PDB entry 8DP3 | X-ray diffraction, 1.91 A resolution | chains H and L of the 3 polymer chains in the assembly

== Chain H ==
Name: Fab BL3-6 Heavy Chain
From: synthetic construct
Notes: antibody fragment or engineered binder
Amino-acid sequence (256 residues; row label = number of the first residue in the row; numbers below 1 keep their minus sign (Met-22 is residue -22)):
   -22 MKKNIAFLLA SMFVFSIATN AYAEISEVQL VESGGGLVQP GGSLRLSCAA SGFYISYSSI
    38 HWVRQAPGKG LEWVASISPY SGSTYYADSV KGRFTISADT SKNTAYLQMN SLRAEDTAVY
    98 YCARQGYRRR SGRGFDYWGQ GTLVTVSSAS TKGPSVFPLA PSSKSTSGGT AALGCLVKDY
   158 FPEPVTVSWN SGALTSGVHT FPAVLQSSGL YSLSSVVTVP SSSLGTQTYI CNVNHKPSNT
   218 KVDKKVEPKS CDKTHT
Unresolved in the structure: -22 to 2, 229-233
Disulfide bonds: Cys25-Cys99, Cys152-Cys208

== Chain L ==
Name: Fab BL3-6 Light Chain
From: synthetic construct
Notes: antibody fragment or engineered binder
Amino-acid sequence (238 residues; row label = number of the first residue in the row; numbers below 1 keep their minus sign (Met-22 is residue -22)):
   -22 MKKNIAFLLA SMFVFSIATN AYASDIQMTQ SPSSLSASVG DRVTITCRAS QSVSSAVAWY
    38 QQKPGKAPKL LIYSASSLYS GVPSRFSGSR SGTDFTLTIS SLQPEDFATY YCQQSYSFPS
    98 TFGQGTKVEI KRTVAAPSVF IFPPSDEQLK SGTASVVCLL NNFYPREAKV QWKVDNALQS
   158 GNSQESVTEQ DSADSTYSLS STLTLSKADY EKHKVYACEV THQGLSSPVT KSFNRGEC
Unresolved in the structure: -22 to 0
Disulfide bonds: Cys24-Cys89, Cys135-Cys195

== How chain H and chain L interact ==
Pairs across the interface (75):
  Gln42(H) - Gln39(L)  hydrogen bond
  Gln42(H) - Tyr88(L)  hydrogen bond
  Lys46(H) - Tyr88(L)
  Gly47(H) - Tyr88(L)
  Leu48(H) - Pro45(L)  hydrophobic
  Leu48(H) - Tyr88(L)  hydrophobic
  Leu48(H) - Phe99(L)
  Trp50(H) - Phe95(L)  hydrophobic
  Trp50(H) - Pro96(L)  hydrophobic
  Trp50(H) - Ser97(L)
  Trp50(H) - Phe99(L)  hydrophobic
  Ser53(H) - Phe95(L)
  Tyr62(H) - Phe95(L)  hydrophobic
  Tyr98(H) - Gln39(L)
  Tyr98(H) - Lys43(L)
  Tyr98(H) - Ala44(L)  hydrophobic
  Arg107(H) - Tyr50(L)  hydrogen bond (backbone-side chain)
  Ser108(H) - Tyr50(L)
  Gly109(H) - Tyr50(L)
  Gly109(H) - Ser51(L)
  Arg110(H) - Ser92(L)  hydrogen bond (side chain-backbone)
  Arg110(H) - Tyr93(L)
  Gly111(H) - Tyr37(L)
  Gly111(H) - Leu47(L)
  Phe112(H) - Tyr37(L)  hydrogen bond (backbone-side chain)
  Phe112(H) - Leu47(L)
  Phe112(H) - Gln90(L)
  Asp113(H) - Leu47(L)
  Asp113(H) - Tyr56(L)
  Tyr114(H) - Tyr56(L)
  Trp115(H) - Tyr37(L)
  Trp115(H) - Ala44(L)  hydrophobic
  Trp115(H) - Pro45(L)
  Gly116(H) - Ala44(L)
  Phe134(H) - Ser122(L)
  Phe134(H) - Glu124(L)
  Phe134(H) - Gln125(L)
  Phe134(H) - Ser128(L)
  Pro135(H) - Ser122(L)
  Leu136(H) - Phe119(L)
  Leu136(H) - Val134(L)  hydrophobic
  Ala137(H) - Phe119(L)
  Lys141(H) - Phe117(L)
  Lys141(H) - Ile118(L)
  Ser142(H) - Phe117(L)
  Ser142(H) - Phe119(L)
  Ser144(H) - Phe117(L)
  Ala149(H) - Phe117(L)  hydrophobic
  Ala149(H) - Phe119(L)
  Ala149(H) - Leu136(L)  hydrophobic
  Leu153(H) - Ser132(L)
  Lys155(H) - Gln125(L)
  Lys155(H) - Ser132(L)
  Lys155(H) - Thr181(L)
  His176(H) - Asn138(L)
  His176(H) - Asn139(L)  hydrogen bond
  His176(H) - Ser175(L)  hydrogen bond
  Phe178(H) - Leu136(L)  hydrophobic
  Phe178(H) - Ser163(L)
  Phe178(H) - Thr165(L)
  Phe178(H) - Ser175(L)
  Phe178(H) - Leu176(L)
  Phe178(H) - Ser177(L)
  Pro179(H) - Ser163(L)  hydrogen bond (backbone-side chain)
  Pro179(H) - Val164(L)
  Val181(H) - Gln161(L)
  Leu182(H) - Gln161(L)
  Ser191(H) - Ser177(L)
  Val193(H) - Leu136(L)  hydrophobic
  Thr195(H) - Asn138(L)
  Lys226(H) - Pro121(L)
  Lys226(H) - Asp123(L)  salt bridge
  Lys226(H) - Cys215(L)  hydrogen bond
  Ser227(H) - Cys215(L)
  Cys228(H) - Cys215(L)
Also at the interface, not in a pair above, chain H (47 interface residues in all): His38, Val40, Ala64, Thr143, Leu150, Thr177, Gln183, Lys221
Also at the interface, not in a pair above, chain L (46 interface residues in all): Ala33, Ala35, Gln101, Thr130, Ser209, Glu214

== Overview ==
47 residues of chain H face 46 of chain L across their interface, with 9 hydrogen bonds and 1 salt bridge.
Polar contacts include Lys226(H)-Asp123(L), Gln42(H)-Gln39(L) and Gln42(H)-Tyr88(L).
Chain H is Fab BL3-6 Heavy Chain and chain L is Fab BL3-6 Light Chain, both from synthetic construct; the
structure, Crystal structure of coxsackievirus B3 cloverleaf RNA replication element, was determined by X-ray
diffraction.
